5YLF - chain A; structure by X-ray diffraction, 1.50 A resolution.

# Chain A
Protein: Probable phosphatidylethanolamine transferase Mcr-1
From: Escherichia coli
Notes: EC 2.7.-.-
Reference sequence: A0A0R6L508 (MCR1_ECOLX); residues 1-326 here correspond to UniProt positions 216-541 (UniProt number = residue number + 215)
Amino-acid sequence (334 residues; numbered 1 to 334; the number before each row is that of its first residue):
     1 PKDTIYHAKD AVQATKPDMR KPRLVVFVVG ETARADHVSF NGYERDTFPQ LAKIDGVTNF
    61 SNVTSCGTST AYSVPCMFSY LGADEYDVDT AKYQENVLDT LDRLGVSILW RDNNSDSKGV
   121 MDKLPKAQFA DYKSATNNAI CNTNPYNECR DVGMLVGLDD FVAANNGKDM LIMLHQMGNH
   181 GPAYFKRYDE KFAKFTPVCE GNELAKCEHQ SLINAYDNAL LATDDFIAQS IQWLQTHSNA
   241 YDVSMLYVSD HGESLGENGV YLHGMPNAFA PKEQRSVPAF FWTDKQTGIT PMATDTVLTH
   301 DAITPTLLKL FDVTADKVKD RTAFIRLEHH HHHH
Unresolved in the structure: 1, 332-334
Disulfide bonds: C141-C149, C199-C207
Modified residues: T70 (phosphothreonine; TPO)
Differences from the reference sequence: expression tag (327-334)
Bound ions: Zn2+: E31, T70, D250, H251
Small-molecule neighbours: beta-D-glucopyranose (BGC): G67, T68, S69, Y72, G264, M265, P266, N267
Swiss-Prot annotation at these positions:
  - binding site (Zn(2+)): E31, T70, D250, H251
  - modified residue: T70 (Phosphothreonine)

# Summary
Ligands of chain A: beta-D-glucopyranose. E31, T70, D250 and H251 coordinate Zn2+. UniProt lists 4
Zn2+-binding residues.
Chain A is Probable phosphatidylethanolamine transferase Mcr-1 (Escherichia coli); the structure, MCR-1
complex with D-glucose, was determined by X-ray diffraction, deposited together with 5YLC and 5YLE.
